2UY9 - chain A; structure by X-ray diffraction, 3.10 A resolution.

Chain A:
Protein: Oxalate decarboxylase oxdc
From: Bacillus subtilis
Notes: EC 4.1.1.2
Reference sequence: O34714 (OXDC_BACSU); residue numbers follow UniProt; this construct covers 1-385
Amino-acid sequence (385 residues; each row starts with the number of its first residue):
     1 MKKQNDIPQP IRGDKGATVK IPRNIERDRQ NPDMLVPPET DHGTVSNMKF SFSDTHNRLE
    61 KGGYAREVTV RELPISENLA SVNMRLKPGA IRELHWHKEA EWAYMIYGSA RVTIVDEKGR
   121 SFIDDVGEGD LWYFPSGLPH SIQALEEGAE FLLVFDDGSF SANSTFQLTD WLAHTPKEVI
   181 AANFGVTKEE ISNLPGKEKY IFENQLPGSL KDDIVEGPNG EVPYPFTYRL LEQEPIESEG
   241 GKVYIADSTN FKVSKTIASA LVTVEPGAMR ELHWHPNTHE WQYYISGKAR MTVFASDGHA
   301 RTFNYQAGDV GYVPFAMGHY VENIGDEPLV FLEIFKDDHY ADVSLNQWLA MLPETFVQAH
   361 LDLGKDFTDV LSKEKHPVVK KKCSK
Unresolved in the structure: 1-5, 383-385
Sequence notes: engineered mutation Ala162 (Glu in O34714)
Swiss-Prot annotation at these positions:
  - active site: Glu333 (Proton donor)
  - binding site (Mn(2+)): His95, His97, Glu101, His140, His273, His275, Glu280, His319
  - mutagenesis: Arg270 (R270E: Leads to a 20-fold reduction of CO(2) production), Glu333 (E333A: Leads to a 25-fold reduction of activity and a 4-fold reduction of CO(2) production), Tyr340 (Y340F: Leads to a 13-fold reduction of CO(2) production)
Ion coordination: Mn2+ site 1: His95, His97, Glu101, His140; Mn2+ site 2: His273, His275, Glu280, His319
What the authors report for this chain:
  - catalytic residues: Arg92 (citing earlier work)
  - mutagenesis - E162A: abolished catalytic activity on oxalate decarboxylase
  - mutagenesis - E162A, S164A: decreased catalytic activity on oxalate oxidase
  - mutagenesis - T165P, E333D: decreased catalytic activity
  - mutagenesis - D297A, H299A: decreased catalytic activity on decarboxylase
  - mutagenesis - D297A, H299A: unchanged binding to oxalate
  - mutagenesis - E333D: decreased expression
  - mutagenesis - E333Q: abolished catalytic activity on decarboxylase
  - mutagenesis - D297A: increased catalytic activity on oxalate oxidase

Summary:
His95, His97, Glu101 and His140 form the Mn2+ site 1. The Mn2+ site 2 is built by His273, His275, Glu280 and
His319. UniProt lists active-site residue Glu333, 8 Mn2+-binding residues and 3 mutagenesis sites. The paper
reports the catalytic residue Arg92; E162A and S164A reduce catalytic activity on oxalate oxidase; 7
substitutions were tested in all.
Chain A is Oxalate decarboxylase oxdc (Bacillus subtilis); the structure, E162A mutant of Bacillus subtilis
Oxalate Decarboxylase OxdC, was determined by X-ray diffraction, deposited together with 2UY8, 2UYA and 2UYB.
